PDB entry 8FNG | electron microscopy, 2.20 A resolution | chains A and C of the 12 polymer chains in the assembly

# Chain A (and C)
Molecule: Lamina-associated polypeptide 2, isoform alpha, Integrase chimera
From: Homo sapiens
Notes: EC 2.7.7.-, 3.1.-.-; chain C of this document is another copy of the same molecule, construct and numbering; everything in this record applies to it too
Reference sequence: chimeric construct of P42166, P12497: residues -53 to -3 from P42166 (LAP2A_HUMAN) positions 50-100 (UniProt number = residue number + 103); residues 1-288 from P12497 positions 1148-1435 (UniProt number = residue number + 1147)
Chain sequence (364 residues; row label = number of the first residue in the row; numbers below 1 keep their minus sign (Gly-75 is residue -75)):
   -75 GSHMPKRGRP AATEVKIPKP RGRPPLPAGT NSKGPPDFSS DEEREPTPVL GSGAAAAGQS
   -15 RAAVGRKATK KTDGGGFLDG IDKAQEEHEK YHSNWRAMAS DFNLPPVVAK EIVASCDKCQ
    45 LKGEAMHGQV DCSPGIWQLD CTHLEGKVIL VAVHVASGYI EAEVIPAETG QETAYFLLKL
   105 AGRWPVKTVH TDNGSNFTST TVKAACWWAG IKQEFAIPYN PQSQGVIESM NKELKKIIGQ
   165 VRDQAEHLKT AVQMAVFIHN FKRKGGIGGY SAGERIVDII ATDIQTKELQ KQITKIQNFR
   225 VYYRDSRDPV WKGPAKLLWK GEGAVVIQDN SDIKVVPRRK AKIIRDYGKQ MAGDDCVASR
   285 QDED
Not modelled in the structure: -75 to 0, 229-235, 269-288 (chain C: -75 to 211, 278-288)
Differences from the reference sequence: expression tag (-75 to -54); conflict Gln-17 (Arg86 in P42166); linker (-2 to 0); engineered mutation Ala140 (Gly1287 in P12497)
Bound ions: Zn2+: His12, His16, Cys40, Cys43; Mg2+ site 1: Asp64, Asp116 (together with Dolutegravir); Mg2+ site 2: Asp64, Glu152 (together with Dolutegravir)
Ligand contacts: Dolutegravir (DLU; (4R,12aS)-N-(2,4-difluorobenzyl)-7-hydroxy-4-methyl-6,8-dioxo-3,4,6,8,12,12a-hexahydro-2H-pyrido[1',2':4,5]pyrazino[2,1-b][1,3]oxazine-9-carboxamide): Asp64, Cys65, Asp116, Asn117, Gly118, Tyr143, Pro145, Gln146, Glu152
Curated features (UniProtKB/Swiss-Prot):
  - modified residue: Thr-46 (Phosphothreonine), Ser-44 (Phosphoserine), Ser-37 (Phosphoserine), Ser-36 (Phosphoserine), Thr-29 (Phosphothreonine), Ser-24 (Phosphoserine), Arg-15 (Omega-N-methylarginine)
  - zinc finger: Asp3 to Gln44 (Integrase-type)
  - DNA-binding region: Phe223 to Asp270 (Integrase-type)
  - binding site (Zn(2+)): His12, His16, Cys40, Cys43
  - binding site (Mg(2+)): Asp64, Asp116, Glu152
What the authors report for this chain:
  - conformationally variable residues (side-chain flip): Gln148
  - mutagenesis - E138K: unchanged catalytic activity
  - mutagenesis - G140A (3- to 5-fold), Q148H (5- to 10-fold), Q148K (5- to 10-fold), Q148R (5- to 10-fold): decreased catalytic activity
  - catalytic residues: Glu152 (citing earlier work)

# How chain A and chain C interact
Residue-residue contacts (57; chain A residue first):
  Met50(A) with Arg231(C)
  Gln53(A) with Arg228(C); Asp229(C), hydrogen bond (side chain-backbone); Asp232(C), hydrogen bond (side chain-backbone); Pro233(C); Lys264(C), hydrogen bond
  Asp55(A) with Arg263(C)
  Cys56(A) with Trp235(C), hydrophobic; Arg263(C), hydrogen bond (backbone-backbone); Lys264(C); Ala265(C)
  Ser57(A) with Arg263(C)
  Pro58(A) with Arg262(C)
  Ala80(A) with Lys266(C)
  Ile191(A) with Tyr226(C), hydrogen bond (backbone-side chain); Ile268(C), hydrophobic
  Tyr194(A) with Asp270(C); Tyr271(C), hydrogen bond (side chain-backbone)
  Asp202(A) with Ile268(C); Arg269(C), hydrogen bond (side chain-backbone); Asp270(C), hydrogen bond (side chain-backbone); Tyr271(C), hydrogen bond
  Ile203(A) with Ile267(C); Ile268(C), hydrophobic
  Ala205(A) with Tyr271(C)
  Thr206(A) with Phe223(C); Ile267(C); Ile268(C); Arg269(C)
  Asp207(A) with Lys244(C), salt bridge
  Gln209(A) with Phe223(C)
  Thr210(A) with Ile220(C); Phe223(C); Leu241(C); Lys244(C), hydrogen bond
  Leu213(A) with Gln216(C); Lys219(C); Phe223(C), hydrophobic
  Gln214(A) with Trp243(C); Lys244(C), hydrogen bond (side chain-backbone)
  Gln216(A) with Gln216(C)
  Ile217(A) with Leu213(C), hydrophobic; Gln216(C)
  Ile220(A) with Leu213(C), hydrophobic
  Gln221(A) with Leu213(C)
  Leu242(A) with Trp243(C)
  Trp243(A) with Gln221(C), hydrogen bond; Leu242(C), hydrophobic; Ile257(C), hydrophobic
  Glu246(A) with Gln252(C), hydrogen bond
  Ala248(A) with Ile257(C), hydrophobic
  Val250(A) with Val250(C), hydrophobic
  Ile257(A) with Trp243(C), hydrophobic; Ala248(C), hydrophobic; Val259(C), hydrophobic
  Val259(A) with Ile257(C), hydrophobic; Val259(C), hydrophobic
Also at the interface, not in a pair above, chain A (36 interface residues in all): Glu48, Ala49, Val54, Val79, Gly192, Val201, Lys211
Also at the interface, not in a pair above, chain C (35 interface residues in all): Ile217, Ser230, Gly272

# Overview
Chain A and chain C form an interface of 36 and 35 residues respectively; the contacts include 13 hydrogen
bonds and 1 salt bridge. Polar contacts include Asp207(A)-Lys244(C), Gln53(A)-Asp229(C) and
Gln53(A)-Asp232(C). The paper reports the catalytic residue Glu152(A); G140A, Q148H and Q148K of chain A,
among others, reduce catalytic activity; 5 substitutions were tested in all.
Both chains are Lamina-associated polypeptide 2, isoform alpha, Integrase chimera (Homo sapiens). Entry 8FNG
(Structure of G140A HIV-1 intasome with Dolutegravir bound) was determined by electron microscopy, deposited
together with 8FND, 8FNH, 8FNJ, 8FNL, 8FNM, 8FNO, 8FNP and 8FNQ.
